PDB entry 1QF9 | X-ray diffraction, 1.70 A resolution | chain A

# Chain A
Name: Protein (uridylmonophosphate/cytidylmonophosphate kinase)
From: Dictyostelium discoideum
Notes: EC 2.7.4.14
UniProt: P20425 (KCY_DICDI); residues 1-194 here = UniProt positions 1-194
Sequence (194 residues; numbered 1 to 194; the number before each row is that of its first residue):
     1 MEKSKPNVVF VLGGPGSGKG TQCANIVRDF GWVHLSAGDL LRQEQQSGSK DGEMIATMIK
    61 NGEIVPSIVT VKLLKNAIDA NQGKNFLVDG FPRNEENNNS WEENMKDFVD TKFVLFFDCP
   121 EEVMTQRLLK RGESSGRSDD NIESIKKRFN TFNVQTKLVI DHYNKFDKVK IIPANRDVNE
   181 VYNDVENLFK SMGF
Ion coordination: tetrafluoroaluminate ion: R148 (together with ADP, Mg2+, cytidine-5'-monophosphate)
Residues lining bound ligands:
  - ADP (adenosine-5'-diphosphate): G14, P15, G16, S17, G18, K19, G20, T21, R127, R131, A174, R176, D177, V178, V181
  - cytidine-5'-monophosphate (C5P): S36, A37, G38, D39, L41, R42, M58, I59, G62, E63, I64, V65, T70, G90, F91, R93, N97, R137, D139, R148
Curated features (UniProtKB/Swiss-Prot):
  - binding site (CMP): N98

# In short
Bound to chain A: ADP and cytidine-5'-monophosphate. UniProt lists CMP-binding residue N98.
Chain A is Protein (uridylmonophosphate/cytidylmonophosphate kinase) (Dictyostelium discoideum); the
structure, Ph influences fluoride coordination number of the alfx phosphoryl transfer transition state analog
in ump/cmp kinase, was determined by X-ray diffraction (same publication as 5UKD).
